Entry 4RZS (X-ray diffraction, 2.71 A resolution); this record covers chains A and C of the 4 polymer chains in the assembly.

# Chain A (and C)
Protein: Lac repressor
Organism: Escherichia coli
Notes: chain C of this document is another copy of the same molecule, construct and numbering; everything in this record applies to it too
Reference sequence: C9QQT3 (C9QQT3_ECOD1); residues 1-360 here correspond to UniProt positions 4-363 (UniProt number = residue number + 3)
Sequence (381 residues; numbered -20 to 360; the number before each row is that of its first residue; numbers below 1 keep their minus sign (Met-20 is residue -20)):
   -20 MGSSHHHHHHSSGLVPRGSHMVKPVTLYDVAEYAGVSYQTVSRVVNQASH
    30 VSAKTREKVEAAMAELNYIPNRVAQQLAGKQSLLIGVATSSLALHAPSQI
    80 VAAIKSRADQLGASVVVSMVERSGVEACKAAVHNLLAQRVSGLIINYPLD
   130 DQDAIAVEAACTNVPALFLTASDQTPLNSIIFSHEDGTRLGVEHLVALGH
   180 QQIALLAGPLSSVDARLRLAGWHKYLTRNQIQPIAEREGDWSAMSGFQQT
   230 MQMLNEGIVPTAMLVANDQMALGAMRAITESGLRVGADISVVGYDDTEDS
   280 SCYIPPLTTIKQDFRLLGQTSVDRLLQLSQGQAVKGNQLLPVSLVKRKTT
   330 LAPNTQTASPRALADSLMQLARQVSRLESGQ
Unresolved in the structure: -20 to 2, 52-60, 359-360 (chain C: -20 to 60, 359-360)
Differences from the reference sequence: expression tag (-20 to 0); engineered mutation Thr149 (Asp152 in C9QQT3), Ala150 (Val153 in C9QQT3), Leu156 (Ile159 in C9QQT3), Asp193 (Ser196 in C9QQT3)
What the authors report for this chain:
  - mutagenesis - I79L, I79M, Y273F: increased signaling in response to fucose
  - mutagenesis - V20A (6.7-fold), S70D/H74S (>10-fold), R255H (8.4-fold), Q291H (7.7-fold): increased signaling
  - mutagenesis - T5S, V15I, N25G, H29E, H112D, H112G, L115S, A250C: increased signaling in response to gentiobiose
  - mutagenesis - I79G, I79S, I79T: increased signaling in response to lactitol
  - mutagenesis - N125S/I160S/H163W/S191A/L196R/R303L, N125S/I160S/H163W/S191A/L196R, D149T/V150A/I156L/S193D, I160S/H163W/S191A/L196R, N246D/Y273H: increased signaling in response to sucralose
  - mutagenesis - I79Q, Q291T: increased signaling in response to Fucose
  - specificity-determining residues: Ile79, Gln291

# Chain A / chain C interface
Pairs across the interface (19; chain A residue first):
  Ser338(A) - Ser358(C)
  Pro339(A) - Val353(C)
  Pro339(A) - Ser354(C)
  Pro339(A) - Leu356(C)
  Pro339(A) - Ser358(C)
  Ala343(A) - Ala350(C)
  Ala343(A) - Ser354(C)
  Leu346(A) - Leu346(C)  hydrophobic
  Leu346(A) - Ala350(C)  hydrophobic
  Met347(A) - Met347(C)  hydrophobic
  Met347(A) - Arg351(C)
  Ala350(A) - Ala343(C)
  Ala350(A) - Leu346(C)  hydrophobic
  Ala350(A) - Met347(C)  hydrophobic
  Val353(A) - Pro339(C)
  Val353(A) - Ala343(C)
  Ser354(A) - Ala343(C)
  Leu356(A) - Pro339(C)
  Glu357(A) - Pro339(C)
Also at the interface, not in a pair above, chain A (12 interface residues in all): Ala337, Leu342
Also at the interface, not in a pair above, chain C (13 interface residues in all): Arg340, Leu342, Glu357

# Summary
12 residues of chain A and 13 residues of chain C are in contact. From the paper: T5S, V15I and N25G of chain
A, among others, increase signaling in response to gentiobiose; specificity determinants Ile79(A) and
Gln291(A); 25 substitutions were tested in all.
Chain A and chain C are both Lac repressor (Escherichia coli); the structure, Lac repressor engineered to bind
sucralose, unliganded tetramer, was determined by X-ray diffraction, deposited together with 4RZT.
